Entry 5S5F (X-ray diffraction, 2.24 A resolution); this record covers chains A and F of the 6 polymer chains in the assembly.

== Chain A ==
Name: Tubulin alpha-1B chain
Source organism: Bos taurus
Reference sequence: P81947 (TBA1B_BOVIN); residue numbers follow UniProt; this construct covers 1-451
Sequence (451 residues; each row starts with the number of its first residue):
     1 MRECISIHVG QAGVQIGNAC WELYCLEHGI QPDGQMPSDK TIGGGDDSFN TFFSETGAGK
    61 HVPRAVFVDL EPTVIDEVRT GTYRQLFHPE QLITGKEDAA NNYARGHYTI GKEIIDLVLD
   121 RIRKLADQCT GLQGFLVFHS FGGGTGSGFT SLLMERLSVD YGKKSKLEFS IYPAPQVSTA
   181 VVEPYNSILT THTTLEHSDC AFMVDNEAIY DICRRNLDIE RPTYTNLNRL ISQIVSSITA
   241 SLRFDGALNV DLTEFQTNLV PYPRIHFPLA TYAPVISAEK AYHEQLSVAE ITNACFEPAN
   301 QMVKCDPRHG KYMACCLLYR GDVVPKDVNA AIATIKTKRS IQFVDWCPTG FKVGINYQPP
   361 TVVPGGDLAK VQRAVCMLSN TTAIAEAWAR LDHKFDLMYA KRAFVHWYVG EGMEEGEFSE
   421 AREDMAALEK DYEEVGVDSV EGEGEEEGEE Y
Not modelled in the structure: 438-451
Metal / ion sites: Ca2+: D39, T41, G44, E55
Residues lining bound ligands: GTP (guanosine-5'-triphosphate): G10, Q11, A12, Q15, I16, D69, D98, A99, A100, N101, S140, G142, G143, G144, T145, G146, I171, P173, V177, S178, E183, N206, Y224, L227, N228, I231

== Chain F ==
Name: Tubulin-Tyrosine Ligase
Source organism: Gallus gallus
Reference sequence: E1BQ43 (E1BQ43_CHICK); numbering as in UniProt (aligned over 1-378)
Sequence (384 residues; row label = number of the first residue in the row):
     1 MYTFVVRDEN SSVYAEVSRL LLATGQWKRL RKDNPRFNLM LGERNRLPFG RLGHEPGLVQ
    61 LVNYYRGADK LCRKASLVKL IKTSPELSES CTWFPESYVI YPTNLKTPVA PAQNGIRHLI
   121 NNTRTDEREV FLAAYNRRRE GREGNVWIAK SSAGAKGEGI LISSEASELL DFIDEQGQVH
   181 VIQKYLEKPL LLEPGHRKFD IRSWVLVDHL YNIYLYREGV LRTSSEPYNS ANFQDKTCHL
   241 TNHCIQKEYS KNYGRYEEGN EMFFEEFNQY LMDALNTTLE NSILLQIKHI IRSCLMCIEP
   301 AISTKHLHYQ SFQLFGFDFM VDEELKVWLI EVNGAPACAQ KLYAELCQGI VDVAISSVFP
   361 LADTGQKTSQ PTSIFIKLHH HHHH
Not modelled in the structure: 106-124, 156-158, 363-370, 383-384
Construct notes: expression tag (379-384)
Metal / ion sites: Mg2+: E331, N333 (together with AMP-PCP)
Residues lining bound ligands: AMP-PCP (ACP; phosphomethylphosphonic acid adenylate ester): K74, P95, I148, K150, A155, Q183, K184, Y185, L186, K198, D200, R202, R222, H239, L240, T241, N242, D318, M320, I330, E331, N333

== How chain A and chain F interact ==
Residue-residue contacts - 23 pairs, chain A then chain F:
  Q176(A) with P56(F)
  E207(A) with H54(F), salt bridge
  E297(A) with H306(F)
  P298(A) with H306(F); L307(F), hydrophobic
  K304(A) with H54(F)
  C305(A) with H308(F)
  D306(A) with R66(F); L307(F)
  R308(A) with P300(F), hydrogen bond (side chain-backbone); A301(F), hydrogen bond (side chain-backbone); I302(F); S303(F), hydrogen bond (side chain-backbone)
  H309(A) with R66(F), hydrogen bond (side chain-backbone); G67(F); A301(F)
  S340(A) with A301(F)
  E386(A) with G50(F); R66(F), salt bridge
  R390(A) with G50(F); H54(F), hydrogen bond
  H393(A) with R51(F)
  E433(A) with R46(F), salt bridge
Other interface residues (no listed pair), chain A (16 interface residues in all): A299, K338
Other interface residues (no listed pair), chain F (15 interface residues in all): G53

== Overview ==
The interface between chain A and chain F involves 16 residues on one side and 15 on the other; the contacts
include 5 hydrogen bonds and 3 salt bridges. Polar pairs include E207(A)-H54(F), E386(A)-R66(F) and
E433(A)-R46(F). Ligands of chain A: GTP.
Chain A is Tubulin alpha-1B chain (Bos taurus) and chain F is Tubulin-Tyrosine Ligase (Gallus gallus); the
structure, Tubulin-Z87615031-complex, was determined by X-ray diffraction together with 5S4L, 5S4M, 5S4N,
5S4O, 5S4P, 5S4Q and 52 further entries from the same study.
